8FCJ - chains H and N of the 15 polymer chains in the assembly; structure by electron microscopy, 2.83 A resolution.

# Chain H
Protein: Type I-B CRISPR-associated protein Cas7
From: Nostoc sp. 'Peltigera membranacea cyanobiont' 210A
UniProt: A0A235IG15 (A0A235IG15_9NOSO); residue numbers follow UniProt; this construct covers 1-323
Sequence (323 residues; row label = number of the first residue in the row):
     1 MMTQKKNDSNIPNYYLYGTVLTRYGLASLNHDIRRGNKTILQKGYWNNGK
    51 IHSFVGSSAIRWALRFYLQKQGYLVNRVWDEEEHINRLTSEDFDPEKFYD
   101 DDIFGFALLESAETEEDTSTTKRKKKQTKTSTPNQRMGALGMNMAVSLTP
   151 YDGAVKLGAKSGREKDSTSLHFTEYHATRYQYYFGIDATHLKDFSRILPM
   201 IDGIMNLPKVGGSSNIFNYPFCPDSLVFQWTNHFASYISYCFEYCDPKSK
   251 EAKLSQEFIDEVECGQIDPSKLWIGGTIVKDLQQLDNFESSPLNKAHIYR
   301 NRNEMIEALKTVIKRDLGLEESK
Disordered / not traced: 1-11, 120-130, 321-323
What the authors report for this chain:
  - binding site for the 71-nt RNA strand: Arg34

# Chain N
Molecule: Target DNA strand
Sequence (65 nucleotides; row label = number of the first residue in the row):
     1 ATATCTACGCGTAGATATATCTACGTTTAACAGTGGCCTTATTAAATGAC
    51 TTCTCCATGATCTAC
Disordered / not traced: 1-27

# How chain H and chain N interact
Residue-residue contacts (19; chain H residue first):
  Arg34(H) with DT51(N), sugar contact; DT52(N), salt bridge to the phosphate
  Gly36(H) with DT51(N), base contact
  Asn37(H) with DC50(N), hydrogen bond to the base; DT51(N), hydrogen bond to the phosphate
  Lys38(H) with DT51(N), base contact
  Thr39(H) with DT51(N), base contact
  Lys165(H) with DG48(N), base contact; DA49(N), sugar contact
  Asp166(H) with DA49(N), sugar contact
  Ser167(H) with DA49(N), phosphate contact; DC50(N), phosphate contact; DT51(N), phosphate contact
  Thr168(H) with DT51(N), base contact; DT52(N), sugar contact
  Ser169(H) with DA49(N), sugar contact
  Leu170(H) with DA49(N), base contact; DC50(N), base contact
  His171(H) with DT51(N), base contact
Other interface residues (no listed pair), chain H (14 interface residues in all): Ala159, Phe172

# Summary
Chain H and chain N form an interface of 14 and 5 residues respectively, with 2 hydrogen bonds and 1 salt
bridge. Polar contacts include Asn37(H)-DC50(N), Asn37(H)-DT51(N) and Arg34(H)-DT52(N). The paper reports a
binding site for the 71-nt RNA strand at Arg34(H).
Chain H is Type I-B CRISPR-associated protein Cas7 (Nostoc sp. 'Peltigera membranacea cyanobiont' 210A) and
chain N is Target DNA strand; the structure, Cryo-EM structure of Cascade-DNA (P23) complex in type I-B CAST
system, was determined by electron microscopy (same publication as 8FCU, 8FCV, 8FCW, 8FD2, 8FD3, 8FF4 and
8FF5).
